6L9L - chains D and B of the 4 polymer chains in the assembly; structure by X-ray diffraction, 2.40 A resolution.

== Chain D ==
Molecule: T Cell Receptor
Source organism: Homo sapiens
Sequence (239 residues; each row starts with the number of its first residue):
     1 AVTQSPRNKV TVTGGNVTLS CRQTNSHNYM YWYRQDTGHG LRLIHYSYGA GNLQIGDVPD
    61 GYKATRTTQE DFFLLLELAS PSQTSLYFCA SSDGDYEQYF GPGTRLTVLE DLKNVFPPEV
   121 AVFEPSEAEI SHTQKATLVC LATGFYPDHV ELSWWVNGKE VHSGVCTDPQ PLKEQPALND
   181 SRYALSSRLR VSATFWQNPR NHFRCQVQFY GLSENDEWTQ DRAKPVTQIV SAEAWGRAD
Disulfide bonds: Cys-21/Cys-89, Cys-140/Cys-205

== Chain B ==
Molecule: Ser-pro-ser-tyr-ala-tyr-his-gln-phe
Source organism: Homo sapiens
Sequence (9 residues; row label = number of the first residue in the row):
     1 SPSYAYHQF

== Chain D / chain B interface ==
Residue-residue contacts - 7 pairs, chain D then chain B:
  Asn-28(D) / Gln-8(B)  hydrogen bond
  Asp-93(D) / Gln-8(B)
  Gly-94(D) / Gln-8(B)
  Asp-95(D) / Tyr-4(B)  hydrogen bond
  Asp-95(D) / Tyr-6(B)  hydrogen bond (backbone-side chain)
  Tyr-96(D) / His-7(B)  hydrogen bond
  Tyr-96(D) / Gln-8(B)  hydrogen bond (side chain-backbone)
Interface features reported in the paper:
  - interface residues, chain D: Asp-93(D)

== Summary ==
The interface between chain D and chain B involves 5 residues on one side and 4 on the other; the contacts
include 5 hydrogen bonds. Polar contacts include Asn-28(D)/Gln-8(B), Asp-95(D)/Tyr-4(B) and
Asp-95(D)/Tyr-6(B). The paper reports the interface residue Asp-93(D).
Here chain D is T Cell Receptor and chain B is Ser-pro-ser-tyr-ala-tyr-his-gln-phe, both from Homo sapiens.
Entry 6L9L (1D4 TCR recognition of H2-Ld a1a2 A5 Peptide Complexes) was determined by X-ray diffraction,
deposited together with 6L9K, 6L9M and 6L9N.
